5KJ8 - chains A and D of the 5 polymer chains in the assembly; structure by X-ray diffraction, 4.10 A resolution (low resolution: residue-level contacts below are approximate; hydrogen-bond / salt-bridge calls are withheld).

== Chain A ==
Protein: Vesicle-associated membrane protein 3
Source organism: Rattus norvegicus
UniProt: P63025 (VAMP3_RAT); residues 27-89 here correspond to UniProt positions 14-76 (UniProt number = residue number - 13)
Amino-acid sequence (63 residues; numbered 27 to 89; the number before each row is that of its first residue):
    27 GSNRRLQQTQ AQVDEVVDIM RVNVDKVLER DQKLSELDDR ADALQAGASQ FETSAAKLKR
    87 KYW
Sequence notes: conflict A37 (Asn24 in P63025)
UniProt features mapped onto this chain:
  - site ((Microbial infection) Cleavage): D57, Q58, K59, L60, Q76, F77
  - cross-link (Glycyl lysine isopeptide (Lys-Gly)): K83 (interchain with G-Cter in ubiquitin), K85 (interchain with G-Cter in ubiquitin)

== Chain D ==
Protein: Synaptosomal-associated protein 25
Source organism: Rattus norvegicus
UniProt: P60881 (SNP25_RAT), isoform P60881-2; residue numbers follow UniProt; this construct covers 141-204
Amino-acid sequence (64 residues; each row starts with the number of its first residue):
   141 ARENEMDENL EQVSGIIGNL RHMALDMGNE IDTQNRQIDR IMEKADSNKT RIDEANQRAT
   201 KMLG
Unresolved in the structure: 141
UniProt features mapped onto this chain:
  - site ((Microbial infection) Cleavage): R180, I181, Q197, R198
  - modified residue (Phosphoserine): S154, S187

== Chain A / chain D interface ==
Residue-residue contacts (49; chain A residue first):
  R31(A) with L150(D); E151(D)
  L32(A) with L150(D)
  T35(A) with L150(D); S154(D)
  Q38(A) with S154(D); I157(D)
  V39(A) with I157(D)
  E41(A) with R161(D)
  V42(A) with I157(D); L160(D); R161(D)
  I45(A) with A164(D); L165(D)
  M46(A) with A164(D)
  N49(A) with A164(D); M167(D); G168(D); I171(D)
  K52(A) with I171(D); D172(D); N175(D)
  V53(A) with I171(D)
  R56(A) with Q174(D); N175(D); I178(D)
  K59(A) with I178(D); D179(D); M182(D)
  L60(A) with I178(D)
  E62(A) with M182(D)
  L63(A) with I181(D); M182(D)
  R66(A) with M182(D); D186(D)
  L70(A) with K189(D)
  G73(A) with I192(D)
  A74(A) with I192(D)
  Q76(A) with N196(D)
  F77(A) with A195(D); N196(D)
  S80(A) with N196(D); T200(D)
  L84(A) with A199(D); M202(D); L203(D)
  K87(A) with G204(D)
  Y88(A) with M202(D); G204(D)
Also at the interface, not in a pair above, chain A (31 interface residues in all): S28, Q34, E55, A69
Also at the interface, not in a pair above, chain D (32 interface residues in all): D147, V153, A185, N188

== In short ==
31 residues of chain A and 32 residues of chain D are in contact.
Here chain A is Vesicle-associated membrane protein 3 and chain D is Synaptosomal-associated protein 25, both
from Rattus norvegicus. Entry 5KJ8 (Structure of the Ca2+-bound synaptotagmin-1 SNARE complex (long unit cell
form) - from synchrotron diffraction) was determined by X-ray diffraction together with 5KJ7 from the same
study.
